PDB entry 5FMU | X-ray diffraction, 1.59 A resolution | chain A

[Chain A]
Molecule: TRAF3-interacting protein 1
Source organism: Mus musculus
Notes: fragment: tubulin-binding domain, residues 1-133
UniProtKB: Q149C2 (MIPT3_MOUSE); residues 1-133 here = UniProt positions 1-133
Sequence (137 residues; row label = number of the first residue in the row; numbers below 1 keep their minus sign (Gly-3 is residue -3)):
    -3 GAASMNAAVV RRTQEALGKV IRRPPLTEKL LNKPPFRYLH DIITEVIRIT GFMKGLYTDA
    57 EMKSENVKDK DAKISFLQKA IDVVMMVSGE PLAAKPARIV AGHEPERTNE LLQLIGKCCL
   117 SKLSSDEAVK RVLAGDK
Not modelled in the structure: -3 to 0, 132-133
Differences from the reference sequence: expression tag (-3 to 0)
From the paper describing this entry:
  - mutagenesis - R18E, K25E, K29E, R33E, R94E: unchanged binding to tubulin

[In short]
From the paper: R18E, K25E and K29E, among others, leave binding to tubulin unchanged; 5 substitutions were
tested in all.
Chain A is TRAF3-interacting protein 1 (Mus musculus); the structure, MmIFT54 CH-domain, was determined by
X-ray diffraction together with 5FMR and 5FMS from the same study.
